PDB entry 8RVP | electron microscopy, 2.28 A resolution | chains F and G of the 34 polymer chains in the assembly

# Chain F
Molecule: Proteasome subunit alpha type-6
Organism: Saccharomyces cerevisiae
UniProtKB: P40302 (PSA6_YEAST); residue numbers follow UniProt; this construct covers 1-234
Chain sequence (234 residues; numbered 1 to 234; the number before each row is that of its first residue):
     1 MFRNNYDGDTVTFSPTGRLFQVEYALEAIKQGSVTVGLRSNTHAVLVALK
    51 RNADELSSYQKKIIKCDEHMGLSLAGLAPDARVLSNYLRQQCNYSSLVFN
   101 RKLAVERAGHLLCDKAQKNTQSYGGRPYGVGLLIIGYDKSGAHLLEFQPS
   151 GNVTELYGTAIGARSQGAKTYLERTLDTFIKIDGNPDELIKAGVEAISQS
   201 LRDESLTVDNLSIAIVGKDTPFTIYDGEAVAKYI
Swiss-Prot annotation at these positions:
  - modified residue: Ser-14 (Phosphoserine)
  - cross-link: Lys-191 (Glycyl lysine isopeptide (Lys-Gly) (interchain with G-Cter in ubiquitin))

# Chain G
Molecule: Probable proteasome subunit alpha type-7
Organism: Saccharomyces cerevisiae
UniProtKB: P21242 (PSA7_YEAST); numbering as in UniProt (aligned over 1-288)
Chain sequence (288 residues; numbered 1 to 288; the number before each row is that of its first residue):
     1 MTSIGTGYDLSNSVFSPDGRNFQVEYAVKAVENGTTSIGIKCNDGVVFAV
    51 EKLITSKLLVPQKNVKIQVVDRHIGCVYSGLIPDGRHLVNRGREEAASFK
   101 KLYKTPIPIPAFADRLGQYVQAHTLYNSVRPFGVSTIFGGVDKNGAHLYM
   151 LEPSGSYWGYKGAATGKGRQSAKAELEKLVDHHPEGLSAREAVKQAAKII
   201 YLAHEDKKEKDFELEISWCSLSETNGLHKFVKGDLLQEAIDFAQKEINGD
   251 DDEDEDDSDNVMSSDDENAPVATNANATTDQEGDIHLE
Not modelled in the structure: 1, 207-208, 249-288
Construct notes: conflict Lys-207 (Asn in P21242)
Swiss-Prot annotation at these positions:
  - modified residue: Thr-2 (N-acetylthreonine)

# Interface between chain F and chain G
Residue-residue contacts - 57 pairs, chain F then chain G:
  Asn-5(F) / Leu-10(G)
  Tyr-6(F) / Asp-9(G)  hydrogen bond
  Tyr-6(F) / Leu-10(G)  hydrophobic
  Thr-10(F) / Arg-130(G)  hydrogen bond (backbone-side chain)
  Val-11(F) / Gln-23(G)
  Val-11(F) / Ser-128(G)
  Val-11(F) / Val-129(G)
  Val-11(F) / Arg-130(G)
  Thr-12(F) / Gln-23(G)
  Phe-13(F) / Gln-23(G)  hydrogen bond (backbone-side chain)
  Phe-13(F) / Tyr-26(G)
  Phe-13(F) / Ala-27(G)  hydrophobic
  Phe-13(F) / Arg-130(G)
  Phe-13(F) / Pro-131(G)
  Ser-14(F) / Tyr-26(G)
  Pro-15(F) / Tyr-26(G)  hydrophobic
  Pro-15(F) / Lys-29(G)
  Thr-16(F) / Asn-33(G)
  Gly-17(F) / Tyr-26(G)
  Gly-17(F) / Ala-30(G)
  Leu-19(F) / Arg-130(G)
  Cys-113(F) / Arg-86(G)  hydrogen bond
  Asp-114(F) / Asn-90(G)  hydrogen bond
  Gln-117(F) / Pro-83(G)
  Gln-117(F) / Asp-84(G)  hydrogen bond
  Gln-117(F) / His-87(G)  hydrogen bond
  Thr-120(F) / Arg-130(G)  hydrogen bond (backbone-side chain)
  Gln-121(F) / His-123(G)
  Gln-121(F) / Val-129(G)
  Gln-121(F) / Arg-130(G)  hydrogen bond (side chain-backbone)
  Gln-121(F) / Phe-132(G)
  Ser-122(F) / Ser-128(G)
  Tyr-123(F) / Ser-128(G)  hydrogen bond (backbone-backbone)
  Ser-150(F) / Pro-83(G)
  Asn-152(F) / Ile-82(G)
  Asn-152(F) / Arg-86(G)  hydrogen bond
  Val-153(F) / Arg-86(G)  hydrogen bond (backbone-side chain)
  Thr-154(F) / Leu-59(G)
  Thr-154(F) / Asn-64(G)
  Glu-155(F) / Leu-59(G)
  Glu-155(F) / Val-60(G)  hydrogen bond (backbone-backbone)
  Glu-155(F) / Lys-63(G)
  Glu-155(F) / Asn-64(G)
  Leu-156(F) / Leu-58(G)
  Leu-156(F) / Leu-59(G)  hydrophobic
  Leu-156(F) / Val-60(G)
  Tyr-157(F) / Leu-58(G)  hydrogen bond (backbone-backbone)
  Tyr-157(F) / Leu-59(G)
  Tyr-157(F) / Val-60(G)
  Tyr-157(F) / Pro-61(G)
  Gly-158(F) / Leu-58(G)
  Leu-172(F) / Leu-58(G)
  Glu-173(F) / Ser-56(G)
  Glu-173(F) / Lys-57(G)  hydrogen bond (backbone-side chain)
  Glu-173(F) / Leu-58(G)
  Leu-176(F) / Lys-57(G)
  Leu-176(F) / Leu-58(G)  hydrophobic
Also at the interface, not in a pair above, chain F (33 interface residues in all): Arg-39, Gly-151, Lys-169, Phe-179
Also at the interface, not in a pair above, chain G (32 interface residues in all): Ile-4, Leu-81, Asn-127, Gly-133

# Overview
Chain F and chain G form an interface of 33 and 32 residues respectively; the contacts include 15 hydrogen
bonds. Polar contacts include Tyr-6(F)/Asp-9(G), Thr-10(F)/Arg-130(G) and Phe-13(F)/Gln-23(G).
Chain F is Proteasome subunit alpha type-6 and chain G is Probable proteasome subunit alpha type-7, both from
Saccharomyces cerevisiae; the structure, Proteasomal late precursor complex from pre1-1, state 2, was
determined by electron microscopy (same publication as 8RVL, 8RVO, 8RVQ and 9GBK).
